9C39 - chains I and N of the 16 polymer chains in the assembly; structure by electron microscopy, 3.40 A resolution.

# Chain I
Molecule: gp127
Source organism: Shigella phage Sf14
UniProt: A0A2K9VK89 (A0A2K9VK89_9CAUD); residue numbers follow UniProt; this construct covers 1-166
Chain sequence (166 residues; row label = number of the first residue in the row):
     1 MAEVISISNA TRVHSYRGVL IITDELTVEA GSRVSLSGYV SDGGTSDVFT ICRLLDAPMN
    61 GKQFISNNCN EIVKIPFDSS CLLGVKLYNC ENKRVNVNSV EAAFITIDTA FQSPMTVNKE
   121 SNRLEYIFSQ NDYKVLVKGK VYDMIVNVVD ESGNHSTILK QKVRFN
Unresolved in the structure: 1-10

# Chain N
Molecule: Phage protein
Source organism: Shigella phage Sf14
UniProt: A0A2K9VK97 (A0A2K9VK97_9CAUD); residues 1-110 here = UniProt positions 1-110
Chain sequence (110 residues; each row starts with the number of its first residue):
     1 MGTLTIDGKN KILATLTPTT IVLHNVDPTA DPTANKVTQP VAIFFSEPNN GLIASEDTVN
    61 ITVPASATVS HFSLWDDNSK CVATGALSSP QFFAEEGIYV ISSVSIDLNK
Unresolved in the structure: 1-2

# How chain I and chain N interact
Residue-residue contacts (35; chain I residue first):
  Arg17(I) - Glu95(N)  salt bridge
  Val19(I) - Glu96(N)
  Leu20(I) - Phe92(N)
  Leu20(I) - Phe93(N)
  Leu20(I) - Ile98(N)
  Ile21(I) - Ile98(N)
  Ile22(I) - Gln91(N)
  Ile22(I) - Phe93(N)  hydrophobic
  Ile22(I) - Tyr99(N)  hydrophobic
  Ile22(I) - Val100(N)  hydrogen bond (backbone-backbone)
  Thr23(I) - Val100(N)
  Thr23(I) - Ser102(N)
  Asp24(I) - Ser88(N)
  Asp24(I) - Tyr99(N)
  Asp24(I) - Val100(N)
  Asp24(I) - Ser102(N)  hydrogen bond (backbone-side chain)
  Glu25(I) - Ser102(N)
  Glu25(I) - Ser103(N)
  Leu26(I) - Phe72(N)  hydrophobic
  Leu26(I) - Ser103(N)
  Leu26(I) - Val104(N)
  Leu26(I) - Ser105(N)
  Thr27(I) - Ser105(N)
  Val28(I) - Ala83(N)  hydrophobic
  Val28(I) - Thr84(N)
  Val28(I) - Ser105(N)
  Val28(I) - Ile106(N)  hydrophobic
  Val28(I) - Asp107(N)
  Glu29(I) - Asp107(N)
  Ala30(I) - Asp107(N)  hydrogen bond (backbone-backbone)
  Ala30(I) - Leu108(N)
  Ala30(I) - Lys110(N)
  Ser32(I) - Thr3(N)  hydrogen bond (backbone-side chain)
  Ser32(I) - Leu4(N)
  Val34(I) - Thr3(N)
Interface residues without a listed pair, chain I (17 interface residues in all): Gly18, Gly31
Interface residues without a listed pair, chain N (24 interface residues in all): Ala86, Ile101

# Summary
Chain I and chain N form an interface of 17 and 24 residues respectively, with 4 hydrogen bonds and 1 salt
bridge. Polar pairs include Arg17(I)-Glu95(N), Asp24(I)-Ser102(N) and Ser32(I)-Thr3(N).
Chain I is gp127 and chain N is Phage protein, both from Shigella phage Sf14; the structure, Bacteriophage
Sf14 neck C6 reconstruction, was determined by electron microscopy together with 9C2D, 9C3A and 9C3B from the
same study.
